Entry 8U31 (X-ray diffraction, 2.73 A resolution); this record covers chains A and C of the 3 polymer chains in the assembly.

== Chain A ==
Molecule: Programmed cell death protein 1
Source organism: Homo sapiens
UniProtKB: Q15116 (PDCD1_HUMAN); residues 25-146 here = UniProt positions 25-146
Chain sequence (140 residues; numbered 10 to 149; the number before each row is that of its first residue):
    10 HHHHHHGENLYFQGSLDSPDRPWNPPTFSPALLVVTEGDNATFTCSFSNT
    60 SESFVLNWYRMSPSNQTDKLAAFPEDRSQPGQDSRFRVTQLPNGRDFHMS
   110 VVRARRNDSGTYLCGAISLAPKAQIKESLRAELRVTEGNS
Disordered / not traced: 10-29, 85-92, 144-149
Cystine bridges: Cys54-Cys123
Construct notes: expression tag (10-24, 147-149); conflict Ser93 (Cys in Q15116)
UniProt features mapped onto this chain:
  - region: Leu25 to Pro34 (Nivolumab binding), Met70 to Asp77 (Interaction with CD274/PDCD1L1), Asn74 to Gln99 (Pembrolizumab binding)
  - glycosylation (N-linked (GlcNAc...) asparagine): Asn49, Asn58, Asn74, Asn116
  - mutagenesis: Asn49 (N49A: Decreased N-glycosylation without affecting binding to binding to nivolumab drug), Asn58 (N58A: Decreased N-glycosylation without affecting binding to binding to nivolumab drug), Asn74 (N74A: Decreased N-glycosylation without affecting binding to binding to nivolumab drug), Asn116 (N116A: Decreased N-glycosylation without affecting binding to binding to nivolumab drug)

== Chain C ==
Molecule: Fab heavy chain
Source organism: Homo sapiens
Notes: antibody fragment or engineered binder
Chain sequence (229 residues; numbered 1 to 229; the number before each row is that of its first residue):
     1 EQQLVESGGGVVQPGRSLRLSCAASGFSFSSTYWICWVRQAPGKGLEWIA
    51 CIYAGSSGNTYYANWAKGRFTISKDSSSTTVFLQMNSLRAEDTAVYFCAR
   101 AGGAGGGVYTLTRLDLWGQGTLVTVSSASTKGPSVFPLAPSSKSTSGGTA
   151 ALGCLVKDYFPEPVTVSWNSGALTSGVHTFPAVLQSSGLYSLSSVVTVPS
   201 SSLGTQTYICNVNHKPSNTKVDKKVEPKS
Disordered / not traced: 141-148, 229
Cystine bridges: Cys22-Cys98, Cys36-Cys51, Cys154-Cys210

== How chain A and chain C interact ==
Residue-residue contacts - 36 pairs, chain A then chain C:
  Trp32(A) with Val108(C), hydrophobic; Thr110(C)
  Asn66(A) with Ser31(C), hydrogen bond; Thr32(C)
  Tyr68(A) with Thr32(C); Ala104(C)
  Thr76(A) with Ala104(C); Gly105(C)
  Lys78(A) with Ser31(C)
  Ile126(A) with Ser31(C); Thr32(C); Trp34(C), hydrophobic
  Ser127(A) with Trp34(C)
  Leu128(A) with Trp34(C), hydrophobic; Tyr53(C), hydrophobic; Asn59(C); Tyr61(C), hydrogen bond (backbone-side chain)
  Ala132(A) with Trp34(C), hydrophobic; Tyr61(C); Thr110(C); Leu111(C), hydrophobic
  Gln133(A) with Trp34(C); Tyr109(C)
  Ile134(A) with Thr32(C); Trp34(C), hydrophobic; Gly103(C); Gly107(C); Val108(C); Tyr109(C), hydrogen bond (backbone-backbone)
  Lys135(A) with Gly107(C)
  Glu136(A) with Gly103(C); Ala104(C); Gly105(C), hydrogen bond (side chain-backbone); Gly106(C); Gly107(C), hydrogen bond (backbone-backbone)
  Arg139(A) with Gly105(C), hydrogen bond (side chain-backbone)
Also at the interface, not in a pair above, chain A (15 interface residues in all): Lys131
Also at the interface, not in a pair above, chain C (17 interface residues in all): Ser57, Gly102

== Overview ==
15 residues of chain A and 17 residues of chain C are in contact, with 6 hydrogen bonds. Polar pairs include
Asn66(A)-Ser31(C), Leu128(A)-Tyr61(C) and Glu136(A)-Gly105(C). From UniProt: 4 mutagenesis sites on chain A.
Here chain A is Programmed cell death protein 1 and chain C is Fab heavy chain, both from Homo sapiens. Entry
8U31 (Crystal structure of PD-1 in complex with a Fab) was determined by X-ray diffraction together with 8U32
from the same study.
